Entry 6TYG (X-ray diffraction, 3.50 A resolution); this record covers chains D and E of the 9 polymer chains in the assembly.

Chain D:
Molecule: DNA-directed RNA polymerase subunit beta'
From: Mycobacterium tuberculosis
Notes: EC 2.7.7.6
Reference sequence: A0A045J9E2 (A0A045J9E2_MYCTX); numbering as in UniProt (aligned over 1-1316)
Chain sequence (1316 residues; each row starts with the number of its first residue):
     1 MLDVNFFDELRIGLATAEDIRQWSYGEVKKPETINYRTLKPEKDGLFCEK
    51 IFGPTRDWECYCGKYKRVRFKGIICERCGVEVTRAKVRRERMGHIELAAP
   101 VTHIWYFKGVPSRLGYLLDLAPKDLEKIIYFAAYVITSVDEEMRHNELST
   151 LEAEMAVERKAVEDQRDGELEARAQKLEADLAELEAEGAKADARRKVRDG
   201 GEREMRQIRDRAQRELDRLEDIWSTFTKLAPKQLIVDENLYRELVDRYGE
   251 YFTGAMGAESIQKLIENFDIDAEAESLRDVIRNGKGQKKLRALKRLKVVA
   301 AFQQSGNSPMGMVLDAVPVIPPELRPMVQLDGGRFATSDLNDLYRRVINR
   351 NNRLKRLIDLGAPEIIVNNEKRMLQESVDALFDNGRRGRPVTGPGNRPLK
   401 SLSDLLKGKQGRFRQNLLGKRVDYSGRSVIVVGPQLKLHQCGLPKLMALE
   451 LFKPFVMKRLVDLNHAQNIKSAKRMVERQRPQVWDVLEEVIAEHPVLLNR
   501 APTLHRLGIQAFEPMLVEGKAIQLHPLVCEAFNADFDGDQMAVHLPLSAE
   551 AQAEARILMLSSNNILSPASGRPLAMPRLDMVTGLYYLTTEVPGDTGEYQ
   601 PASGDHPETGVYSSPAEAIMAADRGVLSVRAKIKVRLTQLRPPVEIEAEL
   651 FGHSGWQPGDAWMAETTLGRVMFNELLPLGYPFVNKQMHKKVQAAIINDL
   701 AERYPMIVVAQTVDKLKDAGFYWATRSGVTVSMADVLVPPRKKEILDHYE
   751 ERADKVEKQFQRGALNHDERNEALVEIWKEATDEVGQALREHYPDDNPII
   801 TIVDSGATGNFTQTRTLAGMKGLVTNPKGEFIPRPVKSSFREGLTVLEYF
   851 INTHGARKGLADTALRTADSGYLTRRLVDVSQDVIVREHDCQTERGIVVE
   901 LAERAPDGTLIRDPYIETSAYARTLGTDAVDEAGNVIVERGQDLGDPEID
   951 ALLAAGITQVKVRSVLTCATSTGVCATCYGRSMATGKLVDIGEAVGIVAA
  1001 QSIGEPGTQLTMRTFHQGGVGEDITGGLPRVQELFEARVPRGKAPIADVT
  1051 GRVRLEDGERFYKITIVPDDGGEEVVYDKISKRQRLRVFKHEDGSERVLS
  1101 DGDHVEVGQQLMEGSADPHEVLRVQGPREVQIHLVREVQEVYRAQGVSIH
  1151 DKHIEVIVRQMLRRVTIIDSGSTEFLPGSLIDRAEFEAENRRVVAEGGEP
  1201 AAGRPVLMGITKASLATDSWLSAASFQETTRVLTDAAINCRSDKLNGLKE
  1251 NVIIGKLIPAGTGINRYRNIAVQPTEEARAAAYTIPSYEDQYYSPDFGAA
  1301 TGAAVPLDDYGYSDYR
Unresolved in the structure: 1-5, 1012-1025, 1282-1316

Chain E:
Molecule: DNA-directed RNA polymerase subunit omega
From: Mycobacterium tuberculosis
Notes: EC 2.7.7.6
Reference sequence: A0A045H2R3 (A0A045H2R3_MYCTX); residue numbers follow UniProt; this construct covers 1-110
Chain sequence (110 residues; row label = number of the first residue in the row):
     1 MSISQSDASLAAVPAVDQFDPSSGASGGYDTPLGITNPPIDELLDRVSSK
    51 YALVIYAAKRARQINDYYNQLGEGILEYVGPLVEPGLQEKPLSIALREIH
   101 ADLLEHTEGE
Unresolved in the structure: 1-27, 109-110

Chain D / chain E interface:
Residue-residue contacts (72):
  H439(D) with L33(E); I35(E); T36(E)
  E489(D) with Q88(E); K90(E), hydrogen bond (backbone-side chain)
  V490(D) with K90(E), hydrogen bond (backbone-side chain)
  A492(D) with K90(E)
  E493(D) with G34(E); S93(E), hydrogen bond
  P495(D) with I35(E), hydrophobic
  E513(D) with I35(E), hydrogen bond (side chain-backbone)
  S548(D) with R62(E)
  A549(D) with A58(E)
  E550(D) with V54(E); A58(E); R62(E), salt bridge
  Q552(D) with L92(E)
  A553(D) with V54(E), hydrophobic; L92(E)
  E554(D) with V54(E)
  R556(D) with I35(E), hydrogen bond (side chain-backbone); N37(E); L92(E); L96(E)
  I557(D) with I40(E), hydrophobic; L53(E), hydrophobic
  L558(D) with K50(E)
  L560(D) with I35(E), hydrophobic
  N563(D) with I40(E); K50(E)
  P705(D) with D41(E)
  M706(D) with I40(E), hydrophobic; D41(E), hydrogen bond (backbone-side chain); L44(E), hydrophobic
  I707(D) with D41(E), hydrogen bond (backbone-side chain)
  V708(D) with Y29(E), hydrophobic
  Q711(D) with D30(E)
  K715(D) with D30(E), salt bridge
  K987(D) with L44(E)
  D990(D) with S48(E); S49(E); K50(E), hydrogen bond (side chain-backbone); Y51(E)
  E993(D) with Y51(E), hydrogen bond
  G1261(D) with Y51(E)
  T1262(D) with Y51(E)
  R1266(D) with S48(E); E108(E)
  Y1267(D) with S49(E), hydrogen bond; Y51(E), hydrophobic; A52(E), hydrophobic; I55(E)
  R1268(D) with K59(E), hydrogen bond (backbone-side chain)
  N1269(D) with T107(E); E108(E)
  I1270(D) with Y56(E), hydrophobic; K59(E), hydrogen bond (backbone-side chain); T107(E)
  A1271(D) with H106(E); T107(E), hydrogen bond (backbone-backbone)
  V1272(D) with Y56(E), hydrophobic; K59(E); R60(E); Q63(E), hydrogen bond (backbone-side chain); E105(E)
  Q1273(D) with L104(E); E105(E), hydrogen bond (backbone-backbone)
  P1274(D) with V79(E), hydrophobic; L82(E), hydrophobic; L103(E); L104(E), hydrophobic
  T1275(D) with L103(E), hydrogen bond (backbone-backbone)
Also at the interface, not in a pair above, chain D (42 interface residues in all): K437, R459, I991
Also at the interface, not in a pair above, chain E (43 interface residues in all): G28, T31, P32, P39, A61, D102

Overview:
The interface between chain D and chain E involves 42 residues on one side and 43 on the other, with 16
hydrogen bonds and 2 salt bridges. Polar pairs include E550(D)-R62(E), K715(D)-D30(E) and E489(D)-K90(E).
Here chain D is DNA-directed RNA polymerase subunit beta' and chain E is DNA-directed RNA polymerase subunit
omega, both from Mycobacterium tuberculosis. Entry 6TYG (Crystal structure of MTB sigma L transcription
initiation complex with 9 nt long RNA primer) was determined by X-ray diffraction together with 6KQD, 6KQE,
6KQF, 6KQG, 6KQH, 6KQL and 6 further entries from the same study.
